9CCW - chains B and C of the 3 polymer chains in the assembly; structure by electron microscopy, 3.69 A resolution.

== Chain B ==
Protein: 2C07 light chain
From: Mus musculus
Amino-acid sequence (219 residues; each row starts with the number of its first residue):
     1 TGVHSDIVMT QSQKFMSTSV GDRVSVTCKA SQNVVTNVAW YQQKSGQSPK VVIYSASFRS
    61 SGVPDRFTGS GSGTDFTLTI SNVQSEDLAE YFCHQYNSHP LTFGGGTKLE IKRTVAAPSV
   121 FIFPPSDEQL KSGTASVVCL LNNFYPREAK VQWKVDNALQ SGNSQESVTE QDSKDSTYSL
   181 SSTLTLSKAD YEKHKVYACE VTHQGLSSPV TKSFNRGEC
Disordered / not traced: 1-5
Cystine bridges: Cys28-Cys93, Cys139-Cys199

== Chain C ==
Protein: 2C07 heavy chain
From: Mus musculus
Amino-acid sequence (245 residues; numbered 1 to 245; the number before each row is that of its first residue):
     1 TGVHSEVKLV ESGEGLVKPG GSLKLSCAAS GFTFSSYAMS WVRQTPEKRL DWVAYISSGG
    61 DHIYYADTVK GRFTISRDNA RNTLYLQMSS LKSEDTAMYY CTRDTGYYVS RYFDVWGTGT
   121 TVTVSSASTK GPSVFPLAPS SKSTSGGTAA LGCLVKDYFP EPVTVSWNSG ALTSGVHTFP
   181 AVLQSSGLYS LSSVVTVPSS SLGTQTYICN VNHKPSNTKV DKKVEPKSCR SLVPRGSSGH
   241 HHHHH
Disordered / not traced: 1-5, 229-245
Cystine bridges: Cys27-Cys101, Cys153-Cys209

== How chain B and chain C interact ==
Pairs across the interface (45; chain B residue first):
  Tyr41(B) - Tyr112(C)  hydrogen bond (side chain-backbone)
  Tyr41(B) - Phe113(C)
  Gln43(B) - Gln44(C)
  Ser45(B) - Glu47(C)
  Gly46(B) - Glu47(C)  hydrogen bond (backbone-side chain)
  Ser48(B) - Tyr100(C)
  Ser48(B) - Trp116(C)
  Pro49(B) - Trp116(C)
  Val51(B) - Asp114(C)
  Tyr54(B) - Tyr112(C)
  Glu90(B) - Glu47(C)
  Phe92(B) - Lys48(C)
  Phe92(B) - Leu50(C)  hydrophobic
  His94(B) - Phe113(C)
  Tyr96(B) - Ser110(C)
  Tyr96(B) - Arg111(C)
  His99(B) - Tyr65(C)  hydrogen bond (side chain-backbone)
  Leu101(B) - Trp52(C)  hydrophobic
  Leu101(B) - Arg111(C)
  Leu101(B) - Phe113(C)  hydrophobic
  Phe103(B) - Val42(C)  hydrophobic
  Phe103(B) - Leu50(C)  hydrophobic
  Phe103(B) - Trp52(C)  hydrophobic
  Phe103(B) - Phe113(C)  hydrophobic
  Phe123(B) - Leu137(C)  hydrophobic
  Phe123(B) - Ala150(C)
  Pro125(B) - Leu137(C)  hydrophobic
  Asp127(B) - Lys227(C)  salt bridge
  Glu128(B) - Lys222(C)  salt bridge
  Gln129(B) - Phe135(C)
  Ser136(B) - Leu154(C)
  Val138(B) - Leu137(C)  hydrophobic
  Leu140(B) - Val194(C)  hydrophobic
  Asn142(B) - Val194(C)
  Gln165(B) - Leu183(C)
  Gln165(B) - Gln184(C)
  Ser167(B) - Phe179(C)
  Ser167(B) - Ala181(C)
  Val168(B) - Pro180(C)
  Thr169(B) - Pro180(C)
  Glu170(B) - Glu47(C)
  Ser179(B) - Phe179(C)
  Ser181(B) - Phe179(C)
  Cys219(B) - Lys227(C)  hydrogen bond (side chain-backbone)
  Cys219(B) - Ser228(C)  hydrogen bond (side chain-backbone)
Other interface residues (no listed pair), chain B (37 interface residues in all): Ser55, Pro100, Phe121, Pro124, Leu180
Other interface residues (no listed pair), chain C (36 interface residues in all): Asp51, Ala66, Gly117, Pro136, Ala138, Lys142, Val182, Ser185, Thr196

== Summary ==
Chain B and chain C form an interface of 37 and 36 residues respectively; the contacts include 5 hydrogen
bonds and 2 salt bridges. Polar contacts include Asp127(B)-Lys227(C), Glu128(B)-Lys222(C) and
Tyr41(B)-Tyr112(C).
Chain B is 2C07 light chain and chain C is 2C07 heavy chain, both from Mus musculus; the structure, CryoEM
Structure of Escherichia coli FimCH in complex with 2C07 Fab, was determined by electron microscopy.
